Entry 7S4J (electron microscopy, 2.16 A resolution); this record covers chains A and F of the 9 polymer chains in the assembly.

[Chain A]
Name: Particulate methane monooxygenase alpha subunit
From: Methylococcus capsulatus str. Bath
Notes: EC 1.14.18.3
UniProt: G1UBD1 (PMOB_METCA); residue numbers follow UniProt; this construct covers 1-414
Chain sequence (414 residues; numbered 1 to 414; the number before each row is that of its first residue):
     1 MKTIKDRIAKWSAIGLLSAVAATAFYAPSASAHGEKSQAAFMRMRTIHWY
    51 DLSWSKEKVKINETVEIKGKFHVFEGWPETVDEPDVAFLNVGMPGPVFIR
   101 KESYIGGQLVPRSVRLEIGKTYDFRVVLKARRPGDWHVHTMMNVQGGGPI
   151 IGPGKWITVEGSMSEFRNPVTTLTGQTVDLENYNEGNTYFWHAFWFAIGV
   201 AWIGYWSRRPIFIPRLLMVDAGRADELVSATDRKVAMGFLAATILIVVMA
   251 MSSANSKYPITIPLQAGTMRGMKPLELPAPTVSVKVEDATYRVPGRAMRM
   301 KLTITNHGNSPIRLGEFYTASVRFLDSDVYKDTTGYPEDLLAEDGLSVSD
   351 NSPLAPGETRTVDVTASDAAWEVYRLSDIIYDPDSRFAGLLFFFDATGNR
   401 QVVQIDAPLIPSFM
Not modelled in the structure: 1-32
Ion coordination: Cu ion site 1: His-33, His-137, His-139; Cu ion site 2: His-48, His-72, Gln-404
Residues lining bound ligands: diundecyl phosphatidyl choline (PLC): Ile-244, Val-248, Met-251, Asn-255, Thr-261
Curated features (UniProtKB/Swiss-Prot):
  - binding site (Cu cation): His-33, His-48, His-72, His-137, His-139

[Chain F]
Name: Particulate methane monooxygenase beta subunit
From: Methylococcus capsulatus str. Bath
Notes: EC 1.14.18.3
UniProt: Q607G3 (PMOA_METCA); numbering as in UniProt (aligned over 1-247)
Chain sequence (247 residues; numbered 1 to 247; the number before each row is that of its first residue):
     1 MSAAQSAVRSHAEAVQVSRTIDWMALFVVFFVIVGSYHIHAMLTMGDWDF
    51 WSDWKDRRLWVTVTPIVLVTFPAAVQSYLWERYRLPWGATVCVLGLLLGE
   101 WINRYFNFWGWTYFPINFVFPASLVPGAIILDTVLMLSGSYLFTAIVGAM
   151 GWGLIFYPGNWPIIAPLHVPVEYNGMLMSIADIQGYNYVRTGTPEYIRMV
   201 EKGTLRTFGKDVAPVSAFFSAFMSILIYFMWHFIGRWFSNERFLQST
Not modelled in the structure: 1-6
Residues lining bound ligands:
  - 1,2-didecanoyl-sn-glycero-3-phosphocholine (P1O), molecule 1: Ser-138, Gly-139, Ser-140, Phe-143
  - 1,2-didecanoyl-sn-glycero-3-phosphocholine (P1O), molecule 2: Ser-140, Leu-142, Phe-143, Ile-146
  - 1,2-didecanoyl-sn-glycero-3-phosphocholine (P1O), molecule 3: Tyr-141, Leu-142, Phe-229, His-232, Phe-233, Arg-236
  - 1,2-didecanoyl-sn-glycero-3-phosphocholine (P1O), molecule 4: Trp-237, Arg-242, Leu-244, Gln-245, Ser-246, Thr-247
  - diundecyl phosphatidyl choline (PLC), molecule 1: Thr-44, Val-67, Met-199, Met-223
  - diundecyl phosphatidyl choline (PLC), molecule 2: Trp-48, Leu-59, Val-63, Ile-66, Val-67, Thr-70, Met-199, Phe-219, Phe-222, Met-223, Leu-226, Ile-227
  - diundecyl phosphatidyl choline (PLC), molecule 3: Arg-57, Ile-130, Gly-151, Leu-154, Ile-155, Tyr-157, Pro-158, Trp-161, Ala-213, Pro-214, Ala-217, Phe-218
  - diundecyl phosphatidyl choline (PLC), molecule 4: Met-150, Phe-208, Lys-210, Asp-211, Pro-214, Val-215, Phe-218
  - diundecyl phosphatidyl choline (PLC), molecule 5: Lys-210, Pro-214, Phe-218

[Interface between chain A and chain F]
Pairs across the interface (35; chain A residue first):
  Lys-36(A) / Phe-208(F)
  Ser-37(A) / Thr-207(F)
  Ser-37(A) / Phe-208(F)
  Gln-38(A) / Leu-205(F)  hydrogen bond (side chain-backbone)
  Gln-38(A) / Thr-207(F)
  Ala-39(A) / Thr-207(F)
  Phe-41(A) / Lys-202(F)
  Met-42(A) / Gly-203(F)
  Met-42(A) / Thr-204(F)
  Met-42(A) / Leu-205(F)
  Thr-80(A) / Lys-202(F)
  Thr-80(A) / Gly-203(F)  hydrogen bond (side chain-backbone)
  Thr-80(A) / Thr-204(F)
  Gly-147(A) / Leu-205(F)
  Gly-148(A) / Leu-205(F)
  Pro-149(A) / Leu-205(F)
  Ile-150(A) / Leu-205(F)  hydrophobic
  Arg-375(A) / Phe-208(F)
  Arg-375(A) / Lys-210(F)
  Asp-378(A) / Phe-208(F)
  Asp-378(A) / Lys-210(F)  salt bridge
  Tyr-381(A) / Arg-57(F)  hydrogen bond (backbone-side chain)
  Tyr-381(A) / Gly-209(F)
  Tyr-381(A) / Lys-210(F)  hydrogen bond
  Pro-383(A) / Glu-201(F)
  Pro-383(A) / Lys-202(F)
  Pro-383(A) / Gly-203(F)
  Ser-385(A) / Leu-177(F)
  Pro-408(A) / Gly-175(F)
  Ile-410(A) / Glu-172(F)
  Ile-410(A) / Gly-175(F)
  Ile-410(A) / Met-176(F)
  Ile-410(A) / Leu-177(F)
  Pro-411(A) / Leu-177(F)
  Phe-413(A) / Pro-170(F)  hydrophobic
Also at the interface, not in a pair above, chain A (22 interface residues in all): Val-81, Arg-386
Also at the interface, not in a pair above, chain F (16 interface residues in all): Arg-206

[In short]
22 residues of chain A face 16 of chain F across their interface; the contacts include 4 hydrogen bonds and 1
salt bridge. Among the polar pairs are Asp-378(A)/Lys-210(F), Gln-38(A)/Leu-205(F) and Thr-80(A)/Gly-203(F).
Ligands of chain A: diundecyl phosphatidyl choline.
Chain A is Particulate methane monooxygenase alpha subunit and chain F is Particulate methane monooxygenase
beta subunit, both from Methylococcus capsulatus str. Bath; the structure, CryoEM structure of Methylococcus
capsulatus (Bath) pMMO in a native lipid nanodisc at 2.16 Angstrom resolution, was determined by electron
microscopy, deposited together with 7S4H, 7S4I, 7S4K, 7S4L, 7S4M, 7T4O and 7T4P.
